Entry 7SN4 (electron microscopy, 3.60 A resolution); this record covers chains B and m of the 44 polymer chains in the assembly.

Chain B (and m):
Protein: Flagellin
Organism: Escherichia coli O157:H7
Notes: chain m of this document is another copy of the same molecule, construct and numbering; everything in this record applies to it too
UniProtKB: Q7AD06 (Q7AD06_ECO57); residue numbers follow UniProt; this construct covers 1-585
Sequence (585 residues; row label = number of the first residue in the row):
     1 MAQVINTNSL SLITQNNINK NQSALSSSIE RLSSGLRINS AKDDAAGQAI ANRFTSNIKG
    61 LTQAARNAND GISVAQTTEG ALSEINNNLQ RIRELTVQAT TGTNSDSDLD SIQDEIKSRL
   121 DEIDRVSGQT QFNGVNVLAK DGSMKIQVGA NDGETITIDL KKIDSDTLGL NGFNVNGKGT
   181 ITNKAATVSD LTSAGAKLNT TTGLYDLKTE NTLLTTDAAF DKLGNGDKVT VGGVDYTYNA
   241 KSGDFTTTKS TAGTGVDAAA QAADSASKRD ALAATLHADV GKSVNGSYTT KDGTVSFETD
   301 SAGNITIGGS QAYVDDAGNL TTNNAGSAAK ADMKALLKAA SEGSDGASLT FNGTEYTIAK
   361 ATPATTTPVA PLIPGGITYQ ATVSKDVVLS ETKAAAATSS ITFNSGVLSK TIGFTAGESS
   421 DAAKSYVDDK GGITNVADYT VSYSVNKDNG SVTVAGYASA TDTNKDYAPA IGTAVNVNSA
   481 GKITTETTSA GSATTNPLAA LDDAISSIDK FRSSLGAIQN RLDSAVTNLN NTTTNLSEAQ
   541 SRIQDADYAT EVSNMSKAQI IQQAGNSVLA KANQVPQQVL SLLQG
Unresolved in the structure: 361-375 (chain m: 252-257, 361-375)

Interface between chain B and chain m:
Contacting residue pairs (38; chain B residue first):
  Thr290(B) with Asn323(m); Asn324(m), hydrogen bond (side chain-backbone)
  Lys291(B) with Asn324(m); Ser327(m), hydrogen bond
  Asp292(B) with Tyr313(m); Asn324(m), hydrogen bond (backbone-side chain)
  Gly293(B) with Asn323(m); Asn324(m), hydrogen bond (backbone-side chain)
  Thr294(B) with Thr322(m); Asn323(m)
  Val295(B) with Thr322(m); Asn323(m)
  Tyr313(B) with Asp292(m)
  Asp315(B) with Asp315(m)
  Ala317(B) with Ala325(m)
  Asn319(B) with Thr321(m), hydrogen bond; Asn323(m); Ala325(m)
  Leu320(B) with Thr321(m), hydrogen bond (backbone-side chain); Asn323(m)
  Thr321(B) with Asn319(m), hydrogen bond; Leu320(m); Thr321(m)
  Thr322(B) with Gly293(m); Thr294(m); Val295(m)
  Asn323(B) with Tyr288(m); Thr290(m); Gly293(m); Thr294(m), hydrogen bond (side chain-backbone); Val295(m); Asn319(m), hydrogen bond (backbone-side chain)
  Asn324(B) with Thr290(m), hydrogen bond (backbone-side chain); Asp292(m), hydrogen bond; Asn319(m)
  Ala325(B) with Ala317(m), hydrophobic; Asn319(m), hydrogen bond (backbone-side chain)
  Ser327(B) with Lys291(m), hydrogen bond
Interface residues without a listed pair, chain B (20 interface residues in all): Tyr288, Ser310, Gly326
Interface residues without a listed pair, chain m (19 interface residues in all): Asp345

Summary:
20 residues of chain B face 19 of chain m across their interface, with 13 hydrogen bonds. Polar pairs include
Thr290(B)-Asn324(m), Lys291(B)-Ser327(m) and Asp292(B)-Asn324(m).
Chain B and chain m are both Flagellin (Escherichia coli O157:H7); the structure, Cryo-EM structure of the
enterohemorrhagic E. coli O157:H7 flagellar filament, was determined by electron microscopy, deposited
together with 7SN7, 7SN9, 7SQD and 7SQJ.
